PDB entry 3DIN | X-ray diffraction, 4.50 A resolution (low resolution: residue-level contacts below are approximate; hydrogen-bond / salt-bridge calls are withheld) | chains C and D of the 4 polymer chains in the assembly

[Chain C]
Molecule: Preprotein translocase subunit SecY
From: Thermotoga maritima MSB8
UniProt: Q9X1I9 (Q9X1I9_THEMA); residues 1-431 here = UniProt positions 1-431
Chain sequence (431 residues; each row starts with the number of its first residue):
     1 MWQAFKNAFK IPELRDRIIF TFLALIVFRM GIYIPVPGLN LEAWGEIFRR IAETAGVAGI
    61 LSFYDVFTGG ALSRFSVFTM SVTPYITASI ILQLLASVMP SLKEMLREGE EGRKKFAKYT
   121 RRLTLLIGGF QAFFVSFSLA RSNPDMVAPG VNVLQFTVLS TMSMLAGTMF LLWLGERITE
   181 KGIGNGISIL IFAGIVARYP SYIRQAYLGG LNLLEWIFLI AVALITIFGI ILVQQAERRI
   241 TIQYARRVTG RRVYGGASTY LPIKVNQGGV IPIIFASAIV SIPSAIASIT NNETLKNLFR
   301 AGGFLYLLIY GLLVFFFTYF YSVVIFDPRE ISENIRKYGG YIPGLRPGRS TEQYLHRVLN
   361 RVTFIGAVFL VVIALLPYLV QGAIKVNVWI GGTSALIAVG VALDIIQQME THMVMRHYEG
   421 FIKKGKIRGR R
Disordered / not traced: 1-7, 42-61, 424-431

[Chain D]
Molecule: Preprotein translocase subunit secE
From: Thermotoga maritima MSB8
UniProt: P35874 (SECE_THEMA); residue numbers follow UniProt; this construct covers 1-65
Chain sequence (65 residues; row label = number of the first residue in the row):
     1 MEKLRKFFRE VIAEAKKISW PSRKELLTSF GVVLVILAVT SVYFFVLDFI FSGVVSAIFK
    61 ALGIG
Disordered / not traced: 1-9

[How chain C and chain D interact]
Pairs across the interface (37; chain C residue first):
  Arg17(C) - Tyr43(D)
  Thr21(C) - Leu47(D)
  Leu25(C) - Leu47(D)
  Leu25(C) - Ile50(D)
  Leu25(C) - Phe51(D)
  Arg29(C) - Ile50(D)
  Arg29(C) - Phe51(D)
  Arg29(C) - Val55(D)
  Tyr33(C) - Val55(D)
  Tyr33(C) - Phe59(D)
  Ile189(C) - Phe44(D)
  Leu190(C) - Phe51(D)
  Ala193(C) - Phe44(D)
  Ala193(C) - Asp48(D)
  Gly194(C) - Asp48(D)
  Val196(C) - Phe45(D)
  Ala197(C) - Asp48(D)
  Pro200(C) - Phe45(D)
  Trp216(C) - Phe45(D)
  Leu224(C) - Phe30(D)
  Leu224(C) - Leu34(D)
  Ile227(C) - Phe30(D)
  Phe228(C) - Leu26(D)
  Ile231(C) - Glu25(D)
  Ile231(C) - Leu26(D)
  Ile231(C) - Leu27(D)
  Leu232(C) - Glu25(D)
  Val233(C) - Glu25(D)
  Arg361(C) - Ile18(D)
  Arg361(C) - Ser22(D)
  Phe364(C) - Ala15(D)
  Ile365(C) - Ser22(D)
  Ile365(C) - Arg23(D)
  Ala398(C) - Phe44(D)
  Val399(C) - Leu37(D)
  Ala402(C) - Thr40(D)
  Ala402(C) - Phe44(D)
Interface residues without a listed pair, chain C (31 interface residues in all): Ile220, Ala223, Gln234, Tyr341, Leu403, Ile406
Interface residues without a listed pair, chain D (25 interface residues in all): Ser19, Lys24, Val33, Val54, Ile58

[In short]
The interface between chain C and chain D involves 31 residues on one side and 25 on the other.
Chain C is Preprotein translocase subunit SecY and chain D is Preprotein translocase subunit secE, both from
Thermotoga maritima MSB8; the structure, Crystal structure of the protein-translocation complex formed by the
SecY channel and the SecA ATPase, was determined by X-ray diffraction (same publication as 3DL8).
